PDB entry 8AI6 | X-ray diffraction, 1.95 A resolution | chains A and B

== Chain A (and B) ==
Protein: Putative peptide biosynthesis protein YydG
Source organism: Bacillus subtilis
Notes: chain B of this document is another copy of the same molecule, construct and numbering; everything in this record applies to it too
Reference sequence: Q45595 (YYDG_BACSU); residues 1-319 here = UniProt positions 1-319
Chain sequence (344 residues; numbered -24 to 319; the number before each row is that of its first residue; numbers below 1 keep their minus sign (Met-24 is residue -24)):
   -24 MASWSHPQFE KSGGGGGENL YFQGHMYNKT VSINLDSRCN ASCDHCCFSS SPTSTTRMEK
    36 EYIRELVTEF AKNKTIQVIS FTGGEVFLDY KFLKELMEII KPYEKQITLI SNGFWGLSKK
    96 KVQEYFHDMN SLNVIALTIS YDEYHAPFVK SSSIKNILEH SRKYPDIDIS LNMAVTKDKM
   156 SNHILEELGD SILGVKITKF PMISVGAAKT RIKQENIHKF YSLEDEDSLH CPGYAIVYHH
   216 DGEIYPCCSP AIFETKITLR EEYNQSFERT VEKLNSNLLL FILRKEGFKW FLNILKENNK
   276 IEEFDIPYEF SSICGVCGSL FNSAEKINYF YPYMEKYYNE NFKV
Not modelled in the structure: -24 to -5, 318-319 (chain B: -24 to -6, 318-319)
Construct notes: initiating methionine (-24); expression tag (-23 to 0); engineered mutation Ala210 (Asp in Q45595)
Modified positions: Cys223 (S-mercaptocysteine; CSS)
Swiss-Prot annotation at these positions:
  - binding site ([4Fe-4S] cluster): Cys14, Cys18, Cys21
Ion coordination: 4Fe-4S cluster Fe site 1: Cys14, Cys18, Cys21 (together with S-adenosylhomocysteine); 4Fe-4S cluster Fe site 2: Cys206, Cys222, Cys289, Cys292
Small-molecule neighbours:
  - S-adenosylhomocysteine (SAH): Cys14, His20, Cys21, Cys22, Phe23, Thr57, Gly58, Gly59, Glu60, Ile85, Ser86, Asn87, Ser115, Asp117, His120, Asn147, Ala149, Phe175, Pro176, Met177, Ile178, Val180, Ala183, Pro225
  - 4Fe-4S cluster (SF4), molecule 1: Cys14, Ala16, Ser17, Cys18, His20, Cys21, Ser25, Gly58, Gly59, Asn87, His120
  - 4Fe-4S cluster (SF4), molecule 2: Cys206, Pro207, Gly208, Tyr209, Cys222, Ser224, Ala226, Ile227, Phe263, Ile288, Cys289, Cys292
From the paper describing this entry:
  - conformationally variable residues (side-chain flip): Cys223
  - post-translational modification sites: Cys223
  - mutagenesis - Y2F/Y209F, D210A: unchanged catalytic activity

== How chain A and chain B interact ==
Contacting residue pairs (34):
  Arg137(A) - Phe195(B)
  Arg137(A) - Tyr196(B)
  Lys138(A) - Asp200(B)  salt bridge
  Lys138(A) - Ser203(B)  hydrogen bond (backbone-side chain)
  Pro140(A) - Ser203(B)
  Val150(A) - Leu168(B)  hydrophobic
  Met155(A) - Leu168(B)  hydrophobic
  Asn157(A) - Glu161(B)
  Leu160(A) - Leu160(B)  hydrophobic
  Glu161(A) - Asn157(B)
  Glu161(A) - Glu161(B)
  Asp165(A) - His193(B)
  Asp165(A) - Phe195(B)
  Ile167(A) - Lys174(B)
  Leu168(A) - Val150(B)  hydrophobic
  Leu168(A) - Lys174(B)
  Leu168(A) - Pro176(B)  hydrophobic
  Leu168(A) - His193(B)
  Leu168(A) - Phe195(B)  hydrophobic
  Gly169(A) - Lys174(B)  hydrogen bond (backbone-backbone)
  Val170(A) - Ile172(B)
  Val170(A) - Thr173(B)
  Lys171(A) - Ile172(B)
  Ile172(A) - Val170(B)
  Ile172(A) - Lys171(B)
  Ile172(A) - Ile172(B)  hydrogen bond (backbone-backbone)
  Lys174(A) - Ile167(B)
  Lys174(A) - Leu168(B)
  Lys174(A) - Gly169(B)  hydrogen bond (backbone-backbone)
  His193(A) - Asp165(B)
  His193(A) - Leu168(B)
  Phe195(A) - Arg137(B)
  Phe195(A) - Asp165(B)
  Phe195(A) - Leu168(B)  hydrophobic
Interface residues without a listed pair, chain A (22 interface residues in all): Gly164, Thr173, Phe175, Pro176
Interface residues without a listed pair, chain B (23 interface residues in all): Met155, Gly164, Phe175

== Summary ==
The interface between chain A and chain B involves 22 residues on one side and 23 on the other; the contacts
include 4 hydrogen bonds and 1 salt bridge. Among the polar pairs are Lys138(A)-Asp200(B), Lys138(A)-Ser203(B)
and Gly169(A)-Lys174(B). From the paper: Y2F/Y209F and D210A of chain A leave catalytic activity unchanged; a
modification site at Cys223(A).
Both chains are Putative peptide biosynthesis protein YydG (Bacillus subtilis). Entry 8AI6 (Crystal structure
of radical SAM epimerase EpeE D210A mutant from Bacillus subtilis with [4Fe-4S] clusters,
S-adenosyl-L-homocysteine ...) was determined by X-ray diffraction, deposited together with 8AI2, 8AI3, 8AI4
and 8AI5.
